PDB entry 7BKC | electron microscopy, 3.00 A resolution | chains A and F of the 26 polymer chains in the assembly

Chain A:
Name: CoB--CoM heterodisulfide reductase iron-sulfur subunit A
Source organism: Methanospirillum hungatei JF-1
Notes: EC 1.8.-.-
UniProtKB: Q2FKZ1 (Q2FKZ1_METHJ); residues 1-671 here = UniProt positions 1-671
Amino-acid sequence (671 residues; numbered 1 to 671; the number before each row is that of its first residue):
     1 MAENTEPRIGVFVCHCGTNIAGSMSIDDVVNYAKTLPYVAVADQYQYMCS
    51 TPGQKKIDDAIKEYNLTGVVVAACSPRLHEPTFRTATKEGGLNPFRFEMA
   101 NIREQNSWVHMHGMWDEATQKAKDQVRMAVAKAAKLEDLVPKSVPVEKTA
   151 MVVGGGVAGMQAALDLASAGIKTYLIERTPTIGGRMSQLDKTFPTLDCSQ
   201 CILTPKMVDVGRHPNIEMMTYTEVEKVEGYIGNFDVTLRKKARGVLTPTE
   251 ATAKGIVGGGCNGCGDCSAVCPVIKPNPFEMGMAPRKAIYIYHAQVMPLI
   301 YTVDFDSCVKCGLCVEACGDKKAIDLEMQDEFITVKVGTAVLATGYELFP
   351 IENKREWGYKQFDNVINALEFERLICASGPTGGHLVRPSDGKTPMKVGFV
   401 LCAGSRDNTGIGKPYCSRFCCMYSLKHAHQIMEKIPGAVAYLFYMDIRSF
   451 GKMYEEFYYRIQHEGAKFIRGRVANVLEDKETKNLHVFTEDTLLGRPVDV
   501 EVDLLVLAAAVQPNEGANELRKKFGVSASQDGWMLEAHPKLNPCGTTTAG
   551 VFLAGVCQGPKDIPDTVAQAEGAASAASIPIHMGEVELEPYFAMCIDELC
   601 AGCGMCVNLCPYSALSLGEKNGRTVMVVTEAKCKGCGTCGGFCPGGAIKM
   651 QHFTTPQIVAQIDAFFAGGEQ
Disordered / not traced: 1-6, 669-671
Disulfide bonds: C198-C201
Ion coordination: 4Fe-4S cluster Fe site 1: C14, C16, C49, C74; 4Fe-4S cluster Fe site 2: C261, C264, C267, C318; 4Fe-4S cluster Fe site 3: C271, C308, C311, C314; 4Fe-4S cluster Fe site 4: C402, C416, C420, C421; 4Fe-4S cluster Fe site 5: C600, C603, C606, C643; 4Fe-4S cluster Fe site 6: C610, C633, C636, C639
Small-molecule neighbours:
  - FAD (flavin-adenine dinucleotide): V153, G154, G155, G156, V157, A158, G159, I176, E177, R178, T179, G184, R185, M186, L189, K191, T192, F193, A343, T344, G345, Y346, L348, A368, L369, E372, F419, Y423, K426, H427, N514, L520, G555, V556, K561, D562, I563, P564, T566
  - 4Fe-4S cluster (SF4), molecule 1: C14, C16, I20, Q46, Y47, M48, C49, A73, C74, H79, F83, R103
  - 4Fe-4S cluster (SF4), molecule 2: V245, G260, C261, N262, G263, C264, G265, D266, C267, I289, Y301, C318, K321, A323, I324
  - 4Fe-4S cluster (SF4), molecule 3: C271, P272, V273, A288, I289, V303, C308, V309, K310, C311, G312, L313, C314, L326
  - 4Fe-4S cluster (SF4), molecule 4: L401, C402, S405, R406, C416, S417, R418, F419, C420, C421, D446, R448
  - 4Fe-4S cluster (SF4), molecule 5: A593, L609, C610, P611, Y612, A614, L615, V628, C633, K634, G635, C636, G637, T638, C639, M650
  - 4Fe-4S cluster (SF4), molecule 6: C600, A601, G602, C603, G604, M605, C606, L617, M626, F642, C643, A647, I648

Chain F:
Name: F420-non-reducing hydrogenase subunit D
Source organism: Methanospirillum hungatei JF-1
UniProtKB: Q2FKZ0 (Q2FKZ0_METHJ); residues 1-140 here = UniProt positions 1-140
Amino-acid sequence (140 residues; numbered 1 to 140; the number before each row is that of its first residue):
     1 MADDWKPQILAIICNWCSYAGADLAGGARIQYPPTVRAIRVMCTGRVDML
    51 FILKAFVEGADGVLVSGCHFGDCHYLEGNYKAAKRMFMIKNLLRNIGLDD
   101 RRFRMTFVSASEGAKWGMVMEDVTNTIKELGPSPIKEFKK
Disordered / not traced: 1-3
Ion coordination: 2Fe-2S cluster Fe: C14, C43, C68, C73
Small-molecule neighbours: 2Fe-2S cluster (FES): C14, W16, C17, M42, C43, T44, G67, C68, C73, H74, Y75, N79

How chain A and chain F interact:
Contacting residue pairs - 81 pairs, chain A then chain F:
  S75(A) - Y19(F)
  S75(A) - D23(F)  hydrogen bond
  P76(A) - Y19(F)
  R77(A) - N15(F)  hydrogen bond (side chain-backbone)
  R77(A) - Y19(F)
  R77(A) - A20(F)
  R77(A) - D23(F)
  N101(A) - Y19(F)  hydrogen bond
  N101(A) - D23(F)  hydrogen bond
  E104(A) - A22(F)
  E104(A) - D23(F)
  E104(A) - G26(F)
  Q105(A) - Y19(F)
  Q105(A) - A22(F)
  Q105(A) - D23(F)  hydrogen bond
  W108(A) - G26(F)
  W108(A) - G27(F)
  W108(A) - R29(F)
  W108(A) - Q31(F)  hydrogen bond (backbone-side chain)
  V109(A) - G26(F)
  V109(A) - I30(F)
  V109(A) - Q31(F)
  V109(A) - Y32(F)  hydrogen bond (backbone-backbone)
  H110(A) - Y32(F)  hydrogen bond (side chain-backbone)
  H110(A) - P33(F)
  H110(A) - P34(F)
  M111(A) - Q31(F)  hydrogen bond (backbone-side chain)
  H112(A) - Q31(F)
  M114(A) - Y32(F)
  M114(A) - P34(F)
  E117(A) - P34(F)
  Q120(A) - R37(F)
  K121(A) - V36(F)  hydrogen bond (side chain-backbone)
  K121(A) - R37(F)
  D124(A) - R37(F)  salt bridge
  M128(A) - A38(F)
  M128(A) - I39(F)  hydrophobic
  Y591(A) - M42(F)  hydrophobic
  L609(A) - K81(F)
  P611(A) - E77(F)
  Y612(A) - H74(F)
  Y612(A) - Y75(F)
  Y612(A) - L76(F)
  K634(A) - Y75(F)
  G635(A) - M42(F)
  C636(A) - C43(F)
  C636(A) - R46(F)
  C636(A) - Y75(F)  hydrophobic
  G637(A) - G45(F)
  G637(A) - R46(F)
  T638(A) - G45(F)
  T638(A) - G78(F)
  T638(A) - K81(F)
  T638(A) - R85(F)  hydrogen bond (backbone-side chain)
  G640(A) - R46(F)
  G641(A) - R46(F)
  G641(A) - D48(F)
  G641(A) - R85(F)
  F642(A) - R85(F)
  M650(A) - R46(F)
  F653(A) - R40(F)
  F653(A) - M42(F)  hydrophobic
  F653(A) - R46(F)  hydrogen bond (backbone-side chain)
  T654(A) - R46(F)
  T655(A) - R46(F)  hydrogen bond
  T655(A) - F51(F)
  I658(A) - V41(F)  hydrophobic
  I658(A) - R46(F)
  I658(A) - F51(F)  hydrophobic
  V659(A) - F51(F)  hydrophobic
  Q661(A) - I39(F)
  D663(A) - K54(F)  salt bridge
  D663(A) - E58(F)
  F665(A) - I9(F)
  F665(A) - L10(F)  hydrophobic
  F665(A) - R37(F)
  F666(A) - Q8(F)
  F666(A) - A55(F)
  F666(A) - E58(F)
  F666(A) - G59(F)
  F666(A) - A60(F)
Other interface residues (no listed pair), chain A (41 interface residues in all): T547, I662
Other interface residues (no listed pair), chain F (43 interface residues in all): I13, W16, A25

In short:
41 residues of chain A face 43 of chain F across their interface; the contacts include 13 hydrogen bonds and 2
salt bridges. Among the polar pairs are D124(A)-R37(F), D663(A)-K54(F) and S75(A)-D23(F). Ligands of chain A:
6 copies of 4Fe-4S cluster and flavin-adenine dinucleotide.
Here chain A is CoB--CoM heterodisulfide reductase iron-sulfur subunit A and chain F is F420-non-reducing
hydrogenase subunit D, both from Methanospirillum hungatei JF-1. Entry 7BKC (Formate dehydrogenase -
heterodisulfide reductase - formylmethanofuran dehydrogenase complex from Methanospirillum hungatei (dimeric,
composite structure)) was determined by electron microscopy together with 7BKB, 7BKD and 7BKE from the same
study.
